Entry 7DAF (X-ray diffraction, 2.40 A resolution); this record covers chains B and E of the 6 polymer chains in the assembly.

# Chain B
Name: Tubulin beta chain
From: Sus scrofa
UniProtKB: A0A287AGU7 (A0A287AGU7_PIG); the author numbering skips numbers that UniProt does not, so the offset changes along the chain: 1-358 = UniProt 1-358; 367-453 = UniProt 359-445
Sequence (445 residues; each row starts with the number of its first residue; note: 8 numbers in that range are skipped by the numbering (no residue carries them; nothing is unmodelled there)):
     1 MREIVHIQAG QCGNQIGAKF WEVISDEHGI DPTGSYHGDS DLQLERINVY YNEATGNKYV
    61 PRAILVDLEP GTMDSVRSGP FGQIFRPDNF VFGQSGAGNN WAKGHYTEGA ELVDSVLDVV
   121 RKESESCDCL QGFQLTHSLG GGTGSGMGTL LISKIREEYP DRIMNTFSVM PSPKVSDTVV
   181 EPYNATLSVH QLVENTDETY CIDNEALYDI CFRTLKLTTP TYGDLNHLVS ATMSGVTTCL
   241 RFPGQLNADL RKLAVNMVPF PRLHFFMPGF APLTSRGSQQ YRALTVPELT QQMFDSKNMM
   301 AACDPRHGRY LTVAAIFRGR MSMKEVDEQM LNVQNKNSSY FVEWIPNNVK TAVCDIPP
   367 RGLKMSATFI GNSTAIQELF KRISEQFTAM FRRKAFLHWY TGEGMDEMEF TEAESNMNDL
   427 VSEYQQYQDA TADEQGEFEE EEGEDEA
Not modelled in the structure: 275-279, 437-453
Bound ions: Mg2+: Gln11 (together with GDP); Ca2+ near Glu111 (its only coordinating residue here)
Ligand contacts: GDP (guanosine-5'-diphosphate): Gly10, Gln11, Cys12, Gln15, Ile16, Asp67, Asn99, Ser138, Gly140, Gly141, Gly142, Thr143, Gly144, Ser145, Val169, Pro171, Val175, Asp177, Glu181, Asn204, Leu207, Tyr222, Leu225, Asn226

# Chain E
Name: Stathmin-4
From: Mus musculus
UniProtKB: P63042 (STMN4_MOUSE); residues 5-145 here correspond to UniProt positions 49-189 (UniProt number = residue number + 44)
Sequence (143 residues; row label = number of the first residue in the row):
     3 MADMEVIELN KCTSGQSFEV ILKPPSFDGV PEFNASLPRR RDPSLEEIQK KLEAAEERRK
    63 YQEAELLKHL AEKREHEREV IQKAIEENNN FIKMAKEKLA QKMESNKENR EAHLAAMLER
   123 LQEKDKHAEE VRKNKELKEE ASR
Not modelled in the structure: 3-5, 29-43, 144-145
Differences from the reference sequence: initiating methionine (3); expression tag (4)
Bound ions: Ca2+: Asp44 (shared with 1 residue of chain A)

# How chain B and chain E interact
Residue-residue contacts - 24 pairs, chain B then chain E:
  His105(B) with Lys75(E), hydrogen bond
  Tyr106(B) with His78(E), hydrogen bond; Glu79(E); Val82(E), hydrophobic; Ile83(E)
  Leu150(B) with Glu79(E)
  Ser153(B) with Leu72(E); Lys75(E); Arg76(E), hydrogen bond
  Lys154(B) with Arg76(E); Glu79(E), salt bridge
  Arg156(B) with Leu68(E)
  Glu157(B) with Leu69(E); Leu72(E); Arg76(E), salt bridge
  Pro160(B) with Glu65(E); Leu68(E), hydrophobic
  Gln191(B) with Lys75(E)
  Glu409(B) with Val82(E); Ala86(E)
  Gly410(B) with Val82(E); Lys85(E); Ala86(E)
  Glu415(B) with His78(E), salt bridge
Other interface residues (no listed pair), chain B (15 interface residues in all): Thr107, Gly408, Met411
Other interface residues (no listed pair), chain E (14 interface residues in all): Ala73, Asn90

# In short
Chain B and chain E form an interface of 15 and 14 residues respectively, with 3 hydrogen bonds and 3 salt
bridges. Among the polar pairs are Lys154(B)-Glu79(E), Glu157(B)-Arg76(E) and Glu415(B)-His78(E). Bound to
chain B: GDP.
Here chain B is Tubulin beta chain (Sus scrofa) and chain E is Stathmin-4 (Mus musculus). Entry 7DAF (IXA in
complex with tubulin) was determined by X-ray diffraction together with 7DAD and 7DAE from the same study.
